PDB entry 4Y8I | X-ray diffraction, 2.60 A resolution | chains T and U of the 34 polymer chains in the assembly

Chain T:
Molecule: Probable proteasome subunit alpha type-7
From: Saccharomyces cerevisiae (strain ATCC 204508 / S288c)
Notes: EC 3.4.25.1
UniProt: P21242 (PSA7_YEAST); residues -3 to 284 here correspond to UniProt positions 1-288 (UniProt number = residue number + 4)
Chain sequence (288 residues; numbered -3 to 284; the number before each row is that of its first residue; numbers below 1 keep their minus sign (Met-3 is residue -3)):
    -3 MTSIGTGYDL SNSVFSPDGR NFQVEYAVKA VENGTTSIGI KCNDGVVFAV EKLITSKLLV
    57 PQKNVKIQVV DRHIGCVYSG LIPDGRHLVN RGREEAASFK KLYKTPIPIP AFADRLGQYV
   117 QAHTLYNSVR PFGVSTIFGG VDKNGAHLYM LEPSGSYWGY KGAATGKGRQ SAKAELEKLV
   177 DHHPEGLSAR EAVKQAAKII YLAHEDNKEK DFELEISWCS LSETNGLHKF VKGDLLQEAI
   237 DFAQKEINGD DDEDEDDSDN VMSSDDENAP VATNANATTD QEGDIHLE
Unresolved in the structure: -3 to 1, 245-284
UniProt features mapped onto this chain:
  - modified residue: Thr-2 (N-acetylthreonine)

Chain U:
Molecule: Proteasome subunit alpha type-1
From: Saccharomyces cerevisiae (strain ATCC 204508 / S288c)
Notes: EC 3.4.25.1
UniProt: P21243 (PSA1_YEAST); residues -8 to 243 here correspond to UniProt positions 1-252 (UniProt number = residue number + 9)
Chain sequence (252 residues; row label = number of the first residue in the row; numbers below 1 keep their minus sign (Met-8 is residue -8)):
    -8 MSGAAAASAA GYDRHITIFS PEGRLYQVEY AFKATNQTNI NSLAVRGKDC TVVISQKKVP
    52 DKLLDPTTVS YIFCISRTIG MVVNGPIPDA RNAALRAKAE AAEFRYKYGY DMPCDVLAKR
   112 MANLSQIYTQ RAYMRPLGVI LTFVSVDEEL GPSIYKTDPA GYYVGYKATA TGPKQQEITT
   172 NLENHFKKSK IDHINEESWE KVVEFAITHM IDALGTEFSK NDLEVGVATK DKFFTLSAEN
   232 IEERLVAIAE QD
Unresolved in the structure: -8 to 1, 243

How chain T and chain U interact:
Pairs across the interface (64; chain T residue first):
  Thr2(T) - His6(U)  hydrogen bond (backbone-side chain)
  Gly3(T) - His6(U)
  Tyr4(T) - Arg5(U)
  Tyr4(T) - His6(U)
  Tyr4(T) - Tyr21(U)  hydrogen bond
  Ser9(T) - Arg126(U)
  Val10(T) - His6(U)
  Val10(T) - Gln18(U)
  Phe11(T) - Gln18(U)  hydrogen bond (backbone-side chain)
  Phe11(T) - Tyr21(U)
  Phe11(T) - Ala22(U)  hydrophobic
  Phe11(T) - Ala25(U)  hydrophobic
  Phe11(T) - Arg126(U)
  Phe11(T) - Pro127(U)
  Phe11(T) - Gly129(U)
  Ser12(T) - Tyr21(U)
  Pro13(T) - Tyr21(U)  hydrophobic
  Pro13(T) - Lys24(U)  hydrogen bond (backbone-side chain)
  Asp14(T) - Lys24(U)
  Gly15(T) - Tyr21(U)
  Gly15(T) - Ala25(U)
  Lys37(T) - Asp56(U)  salt bridge
  Asp110(T) - Arg82(U)
  Gln114(T) - Arg82(U)  hydrogen bond (side chain-backbone)
  Gln114(T) - Asn83(U)
  Gln114(T) - Leu86(U)
  Gln117(T) - Pro79(U)
  Gln117(T) - Asp80(U)
  Gln117(T) - Asn83(U)  hydrogen bond
  Gln117(T) - Arg126(U)
  Thr120(T) - Arg126(U)  hydrogen bond (backbone-side chain)
  Leu121(T) - Tyr124(U)
  Leu121(T) - Arg126(U)
  Leu121(T) - Leu128(U)  hydrophobic
  Tyr122(T) - Tyr124(U)
  Tyr122(T) - Met125(U)  hydrophobic
  Ser150(T) - Pro79(U)
  Gly151(T) - Pro79(U)
  Ser152(T) - Ile78(U)
  Ser152(T) - Pro79(U)
  Tyr153(T) - Arg82(U)  hydrogen bond (backbone-side chain)
  Trp154(T) - Leu55(U)  hydrophobic
  Trp154(T) - Thr59(U)
  Trp154(T) - Val60(U)  hydrophobic
  Trp154(T) - Ser61(U)
  Trp154(T) - Tyr62(U)
  Trp154(T) - Ile78(U)  hydrophobic
  Trp154(T) - Arg82(U)
  Gly155(T) - Leu55(U)
  Gly155(T) - Asp56(U)  hydrogen bond (backbone-backbone)
  Gly155(T) - Thr59(U)  hydrogen bond (backbone-side chain)
  Tyr156(T) - Leu54(U)
  Tyr156(T) - Leu55(U)  hydrophobic
  Tyr156(T) - Asp56(U)
  Lys157(T) - Leu54(U)  hydrogen bond (backbone-backbone)
  Lys157(T) - Leu55(U)
  Gly158(T) - Leu54(U)  hydrogen bond (backbone-backbone)
  Lys169(T) - Asp52(U)
  Lys169(T) - Leu54(U)
  Leu172(T) - Leu54(U)  hydrophobic
  Glu173(T) - Lys53(U)  salt bridge
  Glu173(T) - Leu54(U)
  Val176(T) - Leu54(U)  hydrophobic
  Asp177(T) - Lys53(U)  salt bridge
Other interface residues (no listed pair), chain T (32 interface residues in all): Tyr145
Other interface residues (no listed pair), chain U (29 interface residues in all): Pro57

In short:
32 residues of chain T and 29 residues of chain U are in contact; the contacts include 12 hydrogen bonds and 3
salt bridges. Polar contacts include Lys37(T)-Asp56(U), Glu173(T)-Lys53(U) and Asp177(T)-Lys53(U).
Chain T is Probable proteasome subunit alpha type-7 and chain U is Proteasome subunit alpha type-1, both from
Saccharomyces cerevisiae (strain ATCC 204508 / S288c); the structure, Yeast 20S proteasome in complex with
Ac-PLL-ep, was determined by X-ray diffraction, deposited together with 4Y69, 4Y6A, 4Y6V, 4Y6Z, 4Y70, 4Y74 and
34 further entries.
